7ZGQ - chains A and D of the 4 polymer chains in the assembly; structure by electron microscopy, 2.80 A resolution.

Chain A:
Molecule: Protein CFT1
Source organism: Saccharomyces cerevisiae
Reference sequence: Q06632 (CFT1_YEAST); residue numbers follow UniProt; this construct covers 1-1357
Amino-acid sequence (1357 residues; row label = number of the first residue in the row):
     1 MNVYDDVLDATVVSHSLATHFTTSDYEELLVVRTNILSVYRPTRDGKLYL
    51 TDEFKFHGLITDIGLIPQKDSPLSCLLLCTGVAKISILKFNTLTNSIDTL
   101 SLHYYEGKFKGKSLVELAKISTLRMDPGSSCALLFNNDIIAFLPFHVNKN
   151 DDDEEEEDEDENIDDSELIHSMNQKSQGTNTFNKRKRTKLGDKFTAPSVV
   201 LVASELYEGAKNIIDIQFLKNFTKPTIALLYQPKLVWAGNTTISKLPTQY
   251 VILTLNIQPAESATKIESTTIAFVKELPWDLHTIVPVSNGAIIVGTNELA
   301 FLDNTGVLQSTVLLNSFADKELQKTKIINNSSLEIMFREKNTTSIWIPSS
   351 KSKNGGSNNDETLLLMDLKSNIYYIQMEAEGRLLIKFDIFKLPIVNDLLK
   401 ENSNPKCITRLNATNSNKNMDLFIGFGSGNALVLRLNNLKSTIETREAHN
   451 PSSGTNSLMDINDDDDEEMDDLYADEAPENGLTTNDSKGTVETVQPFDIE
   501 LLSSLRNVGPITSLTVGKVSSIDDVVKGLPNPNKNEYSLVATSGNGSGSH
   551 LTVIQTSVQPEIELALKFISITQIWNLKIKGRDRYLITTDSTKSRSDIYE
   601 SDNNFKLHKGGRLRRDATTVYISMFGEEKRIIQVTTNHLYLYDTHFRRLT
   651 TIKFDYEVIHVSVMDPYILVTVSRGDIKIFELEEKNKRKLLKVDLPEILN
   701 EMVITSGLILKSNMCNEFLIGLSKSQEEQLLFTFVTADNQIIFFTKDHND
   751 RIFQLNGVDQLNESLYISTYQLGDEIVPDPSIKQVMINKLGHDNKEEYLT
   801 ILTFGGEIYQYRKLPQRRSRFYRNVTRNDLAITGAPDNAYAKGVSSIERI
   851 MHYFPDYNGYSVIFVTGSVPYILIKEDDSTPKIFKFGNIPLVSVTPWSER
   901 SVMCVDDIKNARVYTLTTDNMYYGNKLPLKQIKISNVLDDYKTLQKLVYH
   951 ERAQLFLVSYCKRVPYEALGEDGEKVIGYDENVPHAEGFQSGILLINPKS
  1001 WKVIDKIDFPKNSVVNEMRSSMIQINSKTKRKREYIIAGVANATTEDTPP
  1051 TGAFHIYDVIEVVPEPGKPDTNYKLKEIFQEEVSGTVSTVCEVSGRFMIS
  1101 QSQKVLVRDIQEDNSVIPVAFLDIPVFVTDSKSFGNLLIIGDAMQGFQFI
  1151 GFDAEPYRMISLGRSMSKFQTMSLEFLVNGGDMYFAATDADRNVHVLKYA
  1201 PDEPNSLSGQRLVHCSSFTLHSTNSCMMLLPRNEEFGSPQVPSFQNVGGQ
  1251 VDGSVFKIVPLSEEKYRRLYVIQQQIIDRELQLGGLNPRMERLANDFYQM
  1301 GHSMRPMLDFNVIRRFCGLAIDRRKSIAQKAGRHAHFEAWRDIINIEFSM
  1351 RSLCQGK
Not modelled in the structure: 148-192, 321-325, 352-357, 381-382, 442-495, 773-776, 1067, 1238-1240

Chain D:
Molecule: Polyadenylation factor subunit 2
Source organism: Saccharomyces cerevisiae
Reference sequence: A0A6A5Q543 (A0A6A5Q543_YEASX); residues 1-465 here = UniProt positions 1-465
Amino-acid sequence (465 residues; each row starts with the number of its first residue):
     1 MDGHNQNQYQNQNQIQQSQQPPLKKYVTQRRSVDVSSPYINLYYNRRHGL
    51 PNLVVEPETSYTIDIMPPNAYRGRDRVINLPSKFTHLSSNKVKHVIPAIQ
   101 WTPEGRRLVVATYSGEFSLWNASSFTFETLMQAHDSAVTTMKYSHDSDWM
   151 ISGDADGMIKIWQPNFSMVKEIDAAHTESIRDMAFSSNDSKFVTCSDDNI
   201 LKIWNFSNGKQERVLSGHHWDVKSCDWHPEMGLIASASKDNLVKLWDPRS
   251 GNCISSILKFKHTVLKTRFQPTKGNLLMAISKDKSCRVFDIRYSMKELMC
   301 VRDETDYMTLEWHPINESMFTLACYDGSLKHFDLLQNLNEPILTIPYAHD
   351 KCITSLSYNPVGHIFATAAKDRTIRFWTRARPIDPNAYDDPTYNNKKING
   401 WFFGINNDINAVREKSEFGAAPPPPATLEPHALPNMNGFINKKPRQEIPG
   451 IDSNIKSSTLPGLSI
Not modelled in the structure: 1-27, 412-465

Interface between chain A and chain D:
Contacting residue pairs - 149 pairs, chain A then chain D:
  Lys110(A) - Arg292(D)  hydrogen bond (backbone-side chain)
  Gly111(A) - Tyr293(D)  hydrogen bond (backbone-side chain)
  Ser113(A) - Arg292(D)  hydrogen bond (backbone-side chain)
  Leu114(A) - Leu276(D)  hydrophobic
  Leu114(A) - Asp290(D)
  Leu114(A) - Leu298(D)  hydrophobic
  Leu114(A) - Glu317(D)
  Leu114(A) - Leu334(D)  hydrophobic
  Leu114(A) - Leu335(D)  hydrophobic
  Val115(A) - Glu317(D)
  Val115(A) - Ser318(D)
  Val115(A) - Leu335(D)  hydrophobic
  Glu116(A) - Arg72(D)  salt bridge
  Glu116(A) - Glu317(D)  hydrogen bond (backbone-side chain)
  Lys211(A) - Gln336(D)
  Asn212(A) - Arg76(D)
  Asn212(A) - Leu335(D)
  Asn212(A) - Gln336(D)
  Ile213(A) - Arg74(D)
  Ile214(A) - Arg74(D)
  Pro233(A) - Gln336(D)
  Lys234(A) - Gln336(D)
  Lys234(A) - Ile342(D)
  Leu235(A) - Arg74(D)
  Leu235(A) - Arg76(D)
  Leu235(A) - Val77(D)
  Leu235(A) - Gln336(D)  hydrogen bond (backbone-side chain)
  Trp237(A) - Val55(D)  hydrophobic
  Trp237(A) - Ile65(D)  hydrophobic
  Trp237(A) - Val77(D)
  Trp237(A) - Ile78(D)  hydrophobic
  Trp237(A) - Ala380(D)
  Ala238(A) - Val55(D)
  Ala238(A) - Glu56(D)
  Ala238(A) - Pro57(D)
  Ala238(A) - Pro382(D)
  Gly239(A) - Arg381(D)
  Gly239(A) - Tyr388(D)
  Asn240(A) - Val77(D)
  Asn240(A) - Tyr388(D)  hydrogen bond
  Ile243(A) - Tyr388(D)  hydrophobic
  Thr296(A) - Glu56(D)
  Asn297(A) - Glu56(D)  hydrogen bond
  Phe317(A) - Glu56(D)
  Phe317(A) - Pro57(D)
  Phe317(A) - Glu58(D)
  Phe317(A) - Tyr61(D)  hydrophobic
  Met336(A) - Tyr61(D)
  Arg338(A) - Leu53(D)
  Arg338(A) - Val54(D)  hydrogen bond (side chain-backbone)
  Arg338(A) - Val55(D)
  Arg338(A) - Tyr61(D)
  Arg338(A) - Asp64(D)  salt bridge
  Lys340(A) - Arg74(D)
  Lys340(A) - Asp75(D)  salt bridge
  Leu368(A) - Leu53(D)  hydrophobic
  Pro510(A) - His48(D)
  Thr512(A) - His48(D)
  Asn545(A) - His48(D)  hydrogen bond (side chain-backbone)
  Asn545(A) - Leu50(D)
  Thr943(A) - Tyr44(D)
  Thr943(A) - His48(D)
  Gln945(A) - Tyr44(D)
  Gln945(A) - His48(D)  hydrogen bond
  Cys961(A) - Tyr44(D)  hydrogen bond
  Arg963(A) - Tyr44(D)
  Tyr966(A) - Ser60(D)
  Tyr966(A) - Ile63(D)  hydrophobic
  Ala968(A) - Thr59(D)
  Gly970(A) - Ile405(D)
  Glu971(A) - Gln29(D)
  Glu971(A) - Arg30(D)
  Glu971(A) - Ile405(D)
  Val976(A) - Thr59(D)
  Val976(A) - Asn406(D)
  Ile977(A) - Asn410(D)
  Gly978(A) - Thr59(D)  hydrogen bond (backbone-side chain)
  Gly978(A) - Ile383(D)
  Tyr979(A) - Glu58(D)
  Tyr979(A) - Thr59(D)
  Asp980(A) - Glu58(D)  hydrogen bond (backbone-side chain)
  Val983(A) - Glu58(D)
  Pro984(A) - Tyr61(D)  hydrogen bond (backbone-side chain)
  His985(A) - Glu58(D)  salt bridge
  His985(A) - Ser60(D)
  His985(A) - Tyr61(D)
  Ala986(A) - Ser60(D)  hydrogen bond (backbone-side chain)
  Ala986(A) - Tyr61(D)  hydrophobic
  Ala986(A) - Ile63(D)  hydrophobic
  Ala986(A) - Asp64(D)
  Phe989(A) - Asn41(D)
  Phe989(A) - Tyr44(D)  hydrophobic
  Asn1016(A) - Ile40(D)
  Asn1042(A) - Ser37(D)  hydrogen bond (backbone-side chain)
  Ala1043(A) - Ile63(D)
  Thr1044(A) - Ser37(D)  hydrogen bond
  Thr1044(A) - Ile63(D)
  Thr1045(A) - Thr62(D)
  Glu1046(A) - Ser32(D)
  Glu1046(A) - Val33(D)
  Glu1046(A) - Asp34(D)
  Glu1046(A) - Val35(D)
  Glu1046(A) - Pro38(D)
  Glu1046(A) - His363(D)
  Glu1046(A) - Arg379(D)  salt bridge
  Asp1047(A) - Arg31(D)  salt bridge
  Asp1047(A) - Ser32(D)
  Asp1047(A) - Arg381(D)  salt bridge
  Asp1047(A) - Asn407(D)
  Pro1049(A) - Ser32(D)
  Pro1050(A) - Asp34(D)
  Thr1086(A) - Ser36(D)
  Thr1086(A) - Ser37(D)
  Ser1088(A) - Ile40(D)
  Ser1102(A) - Asp34(D)  hydrogen bond
  Ser1102(A) - Ser36(D)  hydrogen bond
  Gln1103(A) - Asp34(D)
  Gln1103(A) - Ser36(D)
  Asp1123(A) - Arg106(D)  salt bridge
  Pro1125(A) - Glu104(D)
  Val1126(A) - Tyr39(D)  hydrophobic
  Phe1127(A) - Ser36(D)
  Phe1127(A) - Tyr39(D)  hydrophobic
  Phe1127(A) - Ile40(D)  hydrophobic
  Thr1129(A) - Tyr43(D)
  Thr1129(A) - Arg47(D)  hydrogen bond (backbone-side chain)
  Ala1143(A) - Tyr39(D)  hydrophobic
  Ala1143(A) - Tyr43(D)
  Met1144(A) - Tyr39(D)
  Met1144(A) - Asn69(D)
  Met1144(A) - Pro360(D)
  Met1144(A) - Val361(D)  hydrophobic
  Gln1145(A) - Pro103(D)
  Gln1145(A) - Glu104(D)
  Lys1168(A) - His145(D)
  Gln1170(A) - Tyr43(D)
  Gln1170(A) - Arg46(D)  hydrogen bond
  Gln1170(A) - Asn69(D)
  Thr1171(A) - Tyr43(D)  hydrogen bond (backbone-side chain)
  Met1172(A) - Tyr43(D)  hydrophobic
  Met1172(A) - Arg46(D)
  Met1172(A) - Arg47(D)  hydrogen bond (backbone-side chain)
  Ala1190(A) - Arg46(D)
  Arg1211(A) - Asn188(D)
  Thr1223(A) - Arg46(D)
  Ser1225(A) - Arg47(D)
  Val1251(A) - Arg46(D)
  Val1251(A) - Arg47(D)
  Val1251(A) - Gly49(D)
Interface residues without a listed pair, chain A (91 interface residues in all): Lys112, Val236, Trp279, Asn404, Gly544, Asp972, Glu974, Glu987, Val1014, Ala1041, Thr1048, Lys1104, Arg1164, Ser1173, Asn1224
Interface residues without a listed pair, chain D (75 interface residues in all): Pro51, Asn52, Gly73, Asp146, Ser147, Asp148

Overview:
91 residues of chain A face 75 of chain D across their interface, with 23 hydrogen bonds and 8 salt bridges.
Polar pairs include Glu116(A)-Arg72(D), Arg338(A)-Asp64(D) and Lys340(A)-Asp75(D).
Chain A is Protein CFT1 and chain D is Polyadenylation factor subunit 2, both from Saccharomyces cerevisiae;
the structure, Polymerase module of yeast CPF in complex with the yPIM of Cft2, was determined by electron
microscopy, deposited together with 7ZGP and 7ZGR.
